9OUT - chains L and P of the 15 polymer chains in the assembly; structure by electron microscopy, 4.30 A resolution (low resolution: residue-level contacts below are approximate; hydrogen-bond / salt-bridge calls are withheld).

Chain L (and P):
Name: Speckle-type POZ protein
From: Homo sapiens
Notes: chain P of this document is another copy of the same molecule, construct and numbering; everything in this record applies to it too
Reference sequence: O43791 (SPOP_HUMAN); residue numbers follow UniProt; this construct covers 1-374
Amino-acid sequence (374 residues; numbered 1 to 374; the number before each row is that of its first residue):
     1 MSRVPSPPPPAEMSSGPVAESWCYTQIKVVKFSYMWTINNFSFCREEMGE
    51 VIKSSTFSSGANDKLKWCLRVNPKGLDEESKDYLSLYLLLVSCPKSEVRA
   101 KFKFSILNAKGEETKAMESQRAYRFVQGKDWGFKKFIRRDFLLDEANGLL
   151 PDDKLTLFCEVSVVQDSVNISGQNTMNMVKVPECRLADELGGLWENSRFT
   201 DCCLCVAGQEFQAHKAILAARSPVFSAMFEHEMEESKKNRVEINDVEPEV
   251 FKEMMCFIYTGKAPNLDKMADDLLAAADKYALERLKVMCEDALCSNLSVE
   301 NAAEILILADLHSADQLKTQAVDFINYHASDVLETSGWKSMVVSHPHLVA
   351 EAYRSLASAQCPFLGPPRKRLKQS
Unresolved in the structure: 1-15, 368-374 (chain P: 1-19, 366-374)
Curated features (UniProtKB/Swiss-Prot):
  - region: Y123 to F133 (Important for binding substrate proteins), L186 to I217 (Important for homodimerization)
  - natural variant: T25 (T25A: In NSDVS2), Y83 (Y83C: In NSDVS2), R121 (R121Q: In NSDVS1), G132 (G132V: In NSDVS2), R138 (R138C: In NSDVS2), D144 (D144N: In NSDVS1)
  - mutagenesis: Y87 (Y87A: Strongly reduced affinity for substrate proteins), Y123 (Y123A: Strongly reduced affinity for substrate proteins), D130 (D130A: Strongly reduced affinity for substrate proteins), W131 (W131A: Strongly reduced affinity for substrate proteins), F133 (F133A: Strongly reduced affinity for substrate proteins), L186 (L186D: Strongly reduced homodimerization. Reduces the activity of the cullin-RING-based BCR (BTB-CUL3-RBX1) E3 ubiquitin-protein ligase complex), L190 (L190D: Strongly reduced homodimerization. Reduces the activity of the cullin-RING-based BCR (BTB-CUL3-RBX1) E3 ubiquitin-protein ligase complex), L193 (L193D: Strongly reduced homodimerization. Reduces the activity of the cullin-RING-based BCR (BTB-CUL3-RBX1) E3 ubiquitin-protein ligase complex), I217 (I217K: Strongly reduced homodimerization. Reduces the activity of the cullin-RING-based BCR (BTB-CUL3-RBX1) E3 ubiquitin-protein ligase complex)
From the paper describing this entry:
  - disease-associated variants - E47K (14 +/- 2-fold), E78K (18 +/- 4-fold): increased binding to BRD3
  - disease-associated variants - E47K, E78K: unchanged binding to BRD3 peptide
  - disease-associated variants - E47K, E78K: increased binding to Cul3/Rbx1 complex
  - mutagenesis - V51E: unchanged binding to Cul3
  - mutagenesis - M48I/E78K, R70Q/E78K, E78K/G128S, E78K/K134N, S96R: unchanged catalytic activity on BRD3
  - disease-associated variants - E47K, E78K: increased catalytic activity on BRD3
  - mutagenesis - V51E: decreased catalytic activity on BRD3
  - mutagenesis - D77E: increased catalytic activity
  - disease-associated variants - E47K, E78K: decreased localization to nuclear speckles
  - mutagenesis - V51E: unchanged localization to nuclear speckles
  - disease-associated variants - M48I, R70L, R70Q, G128S, K134N: decreased catalytic activity
  - disease-associated variants - M48I, G128S: unchanged binding to peptide
  - disease-associated variants - K134N (11-fold): decreased binding to substrate peptide
  - disease-associated variants - K134N (11-fold): decreased binding to full-length SPOP K134N

Interface between chain L and chain P:
Pairs across the interface - 58 pairs, chain L then chain P:
  S33(L) - E20(P)
  S33(L) - S21(P)
  Y34(L) - E20(P)
  Y34(L) - S21(P)
  Y34(L) - C23(P)
  M35(L) - E20(P)
  M35(L) - S21(P)
  M35(L) - W22(P)
  M35(L) - C23(P)
  W36(L) - C23(P)
  T37(L) - Y24(P)
  T37(L) - T25(P)
  I38(L) - T25(P)
  N39(L) - I27(P)
  N40(L) - I27(P)
  F43(L) - K101(P)
  F43(L) - K103(P)
  F43(L) - S162(P)
  F43(L) - V164(P)
  C44(L) - R99(P)
  R45(L) - R121(P)
  E46(L) - R99(P)
  I52(L) - S167(P)
  S55(L) - C23(P)
  S55(L) - N169(P)
  K74(L) - R121(P)
  K154(L) - Y24(P)
  M178(L) - C294(P)
  V179(L) - D291(P)
  V179(L) - C294(P)
  V179(L) - Q316(P)
  P182(L) - R284(P)
  P182(L) - V287(P)
  E183(L) - R284(P)
  C184(L) - R284(P)
  R185(L) - A220(P)
  R185(L) - R221(P)
  L186(L) - L190(P)
  L190(L) - L186(P)
  A220(L) - E189(P)
  R221(L) - C184(P)
  R221(L) - E189(P)
  R284(L) - P182(P)
  R284(L) - R185(P)
  V287(L) - V179(P)
  V287(L) - V181(P)
  V287(L) - P182(P)
  D291(L) - M178(P)
  Q316(L) - M178(P)
  Q316(L) - V179(P)
  Q320(L) - M176(P)
  Y327(L) - W22(P)
  Q360(L) - I170(P)
  P362(L) - I170(P)
  F363(L) - Q26(P)
  G365(L) - Q26(P)
  G365(L) - I170(P)
  P366(L) - Y24(P)
Other interface residues (no listed pair), chain L (46 interface residues in all): E47, S54, K180, I217, Y259, T260, G261, M288, A359
Other interface residues (no listed pair), chain P (39 interface residues in all): K28, V29, A187, R198, Y259

In short:
46 residues of chain L face 39 of chain P across their interface. From UniProt: 9 mutagenesis sites on chain
L. The paper reports that M48I, R70L and R70Q of chain L, among others, reduce catalytic activity; E47K and
E78K of chain L increase binding to BRD3; 14 substitutions were tested in all.
Chain L and chain P are both Speckle-type POZ protein (Homo sapiens); the structure, SPOP double donut locally
refined MATH domains, was determined by electron microscopy, deposited together with 9OUU and 9OUW.
